Entry 4JKR (X-ray diffraction, 4.20 A resolution (low resolution: residue-level contacts below are approximate; hydrogen-bond / salt-bridge calls are withheld)); this record covers chains D and E of the 6 polymer chains in the assembly.

== Chain D ==
Molecule: DNA-directed RNA polymerase subunit beta'
Source organism: Escherichia coli
Notes: EC 2.7.7.6
UniProt: C5A0S8 (C5A0S8_ECOBW); residues 1-1407 here = UniProt positions 1-1407
Amino-acid sequence (1416 residues; numbered 1 to 1416; the number before each row is that of its first residue):
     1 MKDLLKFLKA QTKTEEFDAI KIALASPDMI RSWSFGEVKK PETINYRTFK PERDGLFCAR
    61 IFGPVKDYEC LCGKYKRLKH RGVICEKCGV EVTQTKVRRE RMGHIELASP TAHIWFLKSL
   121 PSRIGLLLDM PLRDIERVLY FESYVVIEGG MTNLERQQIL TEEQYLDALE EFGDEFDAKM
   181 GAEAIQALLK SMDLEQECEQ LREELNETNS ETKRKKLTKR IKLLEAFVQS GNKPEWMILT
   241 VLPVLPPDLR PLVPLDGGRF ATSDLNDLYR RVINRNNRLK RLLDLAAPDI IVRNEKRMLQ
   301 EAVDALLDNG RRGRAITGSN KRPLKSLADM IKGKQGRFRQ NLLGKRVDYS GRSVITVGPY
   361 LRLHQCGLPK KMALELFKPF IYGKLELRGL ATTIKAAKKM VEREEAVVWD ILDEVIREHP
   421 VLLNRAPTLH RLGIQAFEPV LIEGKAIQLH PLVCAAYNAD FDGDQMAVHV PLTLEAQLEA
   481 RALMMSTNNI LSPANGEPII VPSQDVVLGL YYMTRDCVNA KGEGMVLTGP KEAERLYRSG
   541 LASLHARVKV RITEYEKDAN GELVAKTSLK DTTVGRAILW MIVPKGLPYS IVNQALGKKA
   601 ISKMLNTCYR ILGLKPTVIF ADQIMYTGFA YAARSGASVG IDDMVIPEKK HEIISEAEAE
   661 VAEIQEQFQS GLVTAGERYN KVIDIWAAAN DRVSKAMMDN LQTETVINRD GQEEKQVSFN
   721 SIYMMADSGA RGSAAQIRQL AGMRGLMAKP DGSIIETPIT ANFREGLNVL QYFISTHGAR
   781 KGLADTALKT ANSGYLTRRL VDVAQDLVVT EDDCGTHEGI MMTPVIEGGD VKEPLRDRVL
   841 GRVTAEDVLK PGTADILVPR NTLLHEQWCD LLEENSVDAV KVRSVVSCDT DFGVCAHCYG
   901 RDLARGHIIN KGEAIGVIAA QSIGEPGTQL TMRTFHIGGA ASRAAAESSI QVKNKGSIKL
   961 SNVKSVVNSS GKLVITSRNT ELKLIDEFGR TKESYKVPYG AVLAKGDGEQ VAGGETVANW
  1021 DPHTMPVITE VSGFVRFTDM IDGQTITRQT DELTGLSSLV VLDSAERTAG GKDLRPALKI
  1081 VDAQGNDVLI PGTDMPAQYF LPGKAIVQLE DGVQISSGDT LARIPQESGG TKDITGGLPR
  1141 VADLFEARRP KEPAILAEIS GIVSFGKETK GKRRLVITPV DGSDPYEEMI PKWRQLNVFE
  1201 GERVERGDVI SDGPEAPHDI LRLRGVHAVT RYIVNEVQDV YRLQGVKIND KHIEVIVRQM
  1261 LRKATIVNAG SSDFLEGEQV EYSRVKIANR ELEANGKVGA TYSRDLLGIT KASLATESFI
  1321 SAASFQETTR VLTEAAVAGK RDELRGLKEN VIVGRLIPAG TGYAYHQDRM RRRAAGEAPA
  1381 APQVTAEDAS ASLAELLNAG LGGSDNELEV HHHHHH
Disordered / not traced: 1-9, 931-946, 1127-1135, 1377-1416
Differences from the reference sequence: expression tag (1408-1416)
Metal / ion sites: Zn2+ site 1: Cys-70, Cys-72, Cys-88; Zn2+ site 2: Cys-814, Cys-898
Ligand contacts: guanosine-5',3'-tetraphosphate (G4P): Arg-362, His-364, Arg-417, Lys-615, Val-618, Ile-619, Asp-622
Reported in the primary citation:
  - binding site for guanosine-5',3'-tetraphosphate: Arg-362, Arg-417, Lys-615, Ile-619, Asp-622

== Chain E ==
Molecule: DNA-directed RNA polymerase subunit omega
Source organism: Escherichia coli
Notes: EC 2.7.7.6
UniProt: C9QUL2 (C9QUL2_ECOD1); residue numbers follow UniProt; this construct covers 2-91
Amino-acid sequence (90 residues; numbered 2 to 91; the number before each row is that of its first residue):
     2 ARVTVQDAVE KIGNRFDLVL VAARRARQMQ VGGKDPLVPE ENDKTTVIAL REIEEGLINN
    62 QILDVRERQE QQEQEAAELQ AVTAIAEGRR
Ligand contacts: guanosine-5',3'-tetraphosphate (G4P): Ala-2, Arg-3, Val-4, Thr-5, Asp-8, Asp-44, Arg-52, Glu-55
Reported in the primary citation:
  - binding site for guanosine-5',3'-tetraphosphate: Ala-2, Arg-3, Thr-5, Asp-8, Glu-42, Asp-44, Arg-52, Glu-55

== Interface between chain D and chain E ==
Contacting residue pairs - 55 pairs, chain D then chain E:
  His-364(D) / Val-4(E)
  Gln-365(D) / Arg-3(E)
  Val-415(D) / Lys-45(E)
  Arg-417(D) / Arg-3(E)
  Arg-417(D) / Asn-43(E)
  Arg-417(D) / Asp-44(E)
  Arg-417(D) / Lys-45(E)
  Glu-418(D) / Arg-3(E)
  Glu-418(D) / Asp-44(E)
  Glu-418(D) / Lys-45(E)
  Glu-418(D) / Val-48(E)
  His-419(D) / Lys-45(E)
  Glu-438(D) / Arg-3(E)
  Leu-474(D) / Ala-27(E)
  Leu-474(D) / Arg-28(E)
  Leu-474(D) / Gln-31(E)
  Glu-475(D) / Val-20(E)
  Glu-475(D) / Ala-24(E)
  Glu-475(D) / Arg-28(E)
  Gln-477(D) / Thr-47(E)
  Leu-478(D) / Val-20(E)
  Leu-478(D) / Ala-23(E)
  Leu-478(D) / Ala-24(E)
  Leu-478(D) / Thr-47(E)
  Leu-478(D) / Leu-51(E)
  Glu-479(D) / Val-20(E)
  Arg-481(D) / Ala-2(E)
  Arg-481(D) / Arg-3(E)
  Arg-481(D) / Thr-47(E)
  Arg-481(D) / Val-48(E)
  Ala-482(D) / Val-6(E)
  Ala-482(D) / Arg-16(E)
  Leu-483(D) / Arg-16(E)
  Leu-483(D) / Phe-17(E)
  Thr-487(D) / Val-4(E)
  Asn-488(D) / Val-4(E)
  Asn-488(D) / Val-6(E)
  Asn-488(D) / Arg-16(E)
  Leu-614(D) / Gln-7(E)
  Lys-615(D) / Thr-5(E)
  Lys-615(D) / Asp-8(E)
  Val-618(D) / Val-4(E)
  Arg-905(D) / Val-10(E)
  Arg-905(D) / Gly-14(E)
  Arg-905(D) / Arg-16(E)
  Asn-910(D) / Asn-15(E)
  Asn-910(D) / Arg-16(E)
  Asn-910(D) / Phe-17(E)
  Lys-911(D) / Asn-15(E)
  Lys-911(D) / Phe-17(E)
  Glu-913(D) / Phe-17(E)
  Gly-1360(D) / Phe-17(E)
  Thr-1361(D) / Phe-17(E)
  Thr-1361(D) / Leu-21(E)
  Ala-1364(D) / Leu-21(E)
Other interface residues (no listed pair), chain D (31 interface residues in all): Lys-384, Thr-473, Met-485, Gly-912
Other interface residues (no listed pair), chain E (26 interface residues in all): Leu-19

== In short ==
The interface between chain D and chain E involves 31 residues on one side and 26 on the other.
Guanosine-5',3'-tetraphosphate is bound between chain D and chain E. Cys-70(D), Cys-72(D) and Cys-88(D) form
the Zn2+ site 1. From the paper: a binding site for guanosine-5',3'-tetraphosphate at Arg-362(D), Arg-417(D)
and Ala-2(E) among others.
Here chain D is DNA-directed RNA polymerase subunit beta' and chain E is DNA-directed RNA polymerase subunit
omega, both from Escherichia coli. Entry 4JKR (Crystal Structure of E. coli RNA Polymerase in complex with
ppGpp) was determined by X-ray diffraction.
